Entry 9AZB (X-ray diffraction, 2.90 A resolution); this record covers chain A.

Chain A:
Protein: Aminotransferase, class V/Cysteine desulfurase
Organism: Penicillium expansum
UniProtKB: A0A0A2J6G6 (A0A0A2J6G6_PENEN); residue numbers follow UniProt; this construct covers 1-474
Sequence (474 residues; numbered 1 to 474; the number before each row is that of its first residue):
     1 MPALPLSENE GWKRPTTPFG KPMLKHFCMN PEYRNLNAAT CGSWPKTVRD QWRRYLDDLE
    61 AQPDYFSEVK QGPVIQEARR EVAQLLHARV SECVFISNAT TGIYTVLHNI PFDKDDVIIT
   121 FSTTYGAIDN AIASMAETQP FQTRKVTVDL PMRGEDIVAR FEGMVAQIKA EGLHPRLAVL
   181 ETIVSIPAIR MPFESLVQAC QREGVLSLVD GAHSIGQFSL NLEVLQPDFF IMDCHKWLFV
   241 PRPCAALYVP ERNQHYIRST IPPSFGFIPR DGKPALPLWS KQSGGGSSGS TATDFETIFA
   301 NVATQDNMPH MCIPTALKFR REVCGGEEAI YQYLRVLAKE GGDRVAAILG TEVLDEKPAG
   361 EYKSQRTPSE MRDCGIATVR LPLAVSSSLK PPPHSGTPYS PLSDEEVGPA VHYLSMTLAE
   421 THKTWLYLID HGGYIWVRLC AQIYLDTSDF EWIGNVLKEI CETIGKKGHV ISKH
Unresolved in the structure: 1-15, 272-276, 281-291, 357-369, 385-407, 464-474
Differences from the reference sequence: conflict A39 (Pro in A0A0A2J6G6), T40 (Ser in A0A0A2J6G6), N301 (Tyr in A0A0A2J6G6), Q305 (Ser in A0A0A2J6G6), Y427 (Pro in A0A0A2J6G6)
Covalently attached groups: pyridoxal phosphate (PLP) linked to K236
Small-molecule neighbours: pyridoxal phosphate (PLP): N98, A99, T100, Y125, I183, V184, S185, D210, A212, H213, D233, H235, A303, T304

Summary:
Pyridoxal phosphate is covalently linked to K236.
Chain A is Aminotransferase, class V/Cysteine desulfurase (Penicillium expansum); the structure, Crystal
structure of LolTv5, was determined by X-ray diffraction (same publication as 9AZA).
